PDB entry 6GH6 | electron microscopy, 4.10 A resolution (low resolution: residue-level contacts below are approximate; hydrogen-bond / salt-bridge calls are withheld) | chains B and C of the 8 polymer chains in the assembly

# Chain B
Molecule: DNA-directed RNA polymerase subunit alpha
From: Escherichia coli (strain K12)
Notes: EC 2.7.7.6
UniProtKB: P0A7Z4 (RPOA_ECOLI); residues 1-329 here = UniProt positions 1-329
Sequence (329 residues; row label = number of the first residue in the row):
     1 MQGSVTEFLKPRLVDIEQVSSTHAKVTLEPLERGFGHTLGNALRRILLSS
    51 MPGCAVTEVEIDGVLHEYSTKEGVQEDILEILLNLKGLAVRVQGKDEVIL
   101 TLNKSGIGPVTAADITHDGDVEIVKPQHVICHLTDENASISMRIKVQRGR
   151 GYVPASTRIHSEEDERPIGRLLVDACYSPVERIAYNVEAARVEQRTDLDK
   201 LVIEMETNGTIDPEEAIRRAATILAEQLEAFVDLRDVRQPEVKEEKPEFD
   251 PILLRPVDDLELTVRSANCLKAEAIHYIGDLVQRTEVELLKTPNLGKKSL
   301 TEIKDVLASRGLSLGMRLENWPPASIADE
Disordered / not traced: 1-3, 239-329
UniProt features mapped onto this chain:
  - region: Glu162 to Glu165 (Required for interaction with Crp at class II promoters)
  - modified residue: Arg265 (ADP-ribosylarginine), Lys297 (N6-acetyllysine), Lys298 (N6-acetyllysine)
  - mutagenesis: Arg45 (R45C: In rpoA112; temperature-sensitive, blocks RNA polymerase assembly), Glu162 to Glu165 (5-fold decrease in CRP-class II promoter-dependent transcription), Glu165 (E165K: 5-fold decrease in CRP-class II promoter-dependent transcription), Arg191 (R191C: In rpoA101; temperature-sensitive)

# Chain C
Molecule: DNA-directed RNA polymerase subunit beta
From: Escherichia coli (strain K12)
Notes: EC 2.7.7.6
UniProtKB: P0A8V2 (RPOB_ECOLI); numbering as in UniProt (aligned over 1-1342)
Sequence (1342 residues; each row starts with the number of its first residue):
     1 MVYSYTEKKRIRKDFGKRPQVLDVPYLLSIQLDSFQKFIEQDPEGQYGLE
    51 AAFRSVFPIQSYSGNSELQYVSYRLGEPVFDVQECQIRGVTYSAPLRVKL
   101 RLVIYEREAPEGTVKDIKEQEVYMGEIPLMTDNGTFVINGTERVIVSQLH
   151 RSPGVFFDSDKGKTHSSGKVLYNARIIPYRGSWLDFEFDPKDNLFVRIDR
   201 RRKLPATIILRALNYTTEQILDLFFEKVIFEIRDNKLQMELVPERLRGET
   251 ASFDIEANGKVYVEKGRRITARHIRQLEKDDVKLIEVPVEYIAGKVVAKD
   301 YIDESTGELICAANMELSLDLLAKLSQSGHKRIETLFTNDLDHGPYISET
   351 LRVDPTNDRLSALVEIYRMMRPGEPPTREAAESLFENLFFSEDRYDLSAV
   401 GRMKFNRSLLREEIEGSGILSKDDIIDVMKKLIDIRNGKGEVDDIDHLGN
   451 RRIRSVGEMAENQFRVGLVRVERAVKERLSLGDLDTLMPQDMINAKPISA
   501 AVKEFFGSSQLSQFMDQNNPLSEITHKRRISALGPGGLTRERAGFEVRDV
   551 HPTHYGRVCPIETPEGPNIGLINSLSVYAQTNEYGFLETPYRKVTDGVVT
   601 DEIHYLSAIEEGNYVIAQANSNLDEEGHFVEDLVTCRSKGESSLFSRDQV
   651 DYMDVSTQQVVSVGASLIPFLEHDDANRALMGANMQRQAVPTLRADKPLV
   701 GTGMERAVAVDSGVTAVAKRGGVVQYVDASRIVIKVNEDEMYPGEAGIDI
   751 YNLTKYTRSNQNTCINQMPCVSLGEPVERGDVLADGPSTDLGELALGQNM
   801 RVAFMPWNGYNFEDSILVSERVVQEDRFTTIHIQELACVSRDTKLGPEEI
   851 TADIPNVGEAALSKLDESGIVYIGAEVTGGDILVGKVTPKGETQLTPEEK
   901 LLRAIFGEKASDVKDSSLRVPNGVSGTVIDVQVFTRDGVEKDKRALEIEE
   951 MQLKQAKKDLSEELQILEAGLFSRIRAVLVAGGVEAEKLDKLPRDRWLEL
  1001 GLTDEEKQNQLEQLAEQYDELKHEFEKKLEAKRRKITQGDDLAPGVLKIV
  1051 KVYLAVKRRIQPGDKMAGRHGNKGVISKINPIEDMPYDENGTPVDIVLNP
  1101 LGVPSRMNIGQILETHLGMAAKGIGDKINAMLKQQQEVAKLREFIQRAYD
  1151 LGADVRQKVDLSTFSDEEVMRLAENLRKGMPIATPVFDGAKEAEIKELLK
  1201 LGDLPTSGQIRLYDGRTGEQFERPVTVGYMYMLKLNHLVDDKMHARSTGS
  1251 YSLVTQQPLGGKAQFGGQRFGEMEVWALEAYGAAYTLQEMLTVKSDDVNG
  1301 RTKMYKNIVDGNHQMEPGMPESFNVLLKEIRSLGINIELEDE
Disordered / not traced: 1342
UniProt features mapped onto this chain:
  - modified residue (N6-acetyllysine): Lys1022, Lys1200
  - mutagenesis: Ile561 (I561S: Resistant to antibiotics salinamide A and B), Ile569 (I569S: Resistant to antibiotics salinamide A and B), Ala665 (A665E: Resistant to antibiotics salinamide A and B), Asp675 (D675A/G: Resistant to antibiotics salinamide A and B), Asn677 (N677H/K: Resistant to antibiotics salinamide A and B), Leu680 (L680M: Resistant to antibiotics salinamide A and B), Glu813 (E813K: Disrupts the enzyme's active center)
Reported in the primary citation:
  - binding site for nifH promoter template DNA: Pro372 to Pro375

# Chain B / chain C interface
Contacting residue pairs (6):
  Arg33(B) with Glu820(C)
  His37(B) with Arg1216(C)
  Asn41(B) with Arg1216(C); Thr1217(C)
  Arg44(B) with Glu1219(C)
  Tyr185(B) with Thr1217(C)
Interface residues without a listed pair, chain B (6 interface residues in all): Gly34
Interface residues without a listed pair, chain C (5 interface residues in all): Glu1083

# Overview
6 residues of chain B and 5 residues of chain C are in contact. UniProt lists 6 mutagenesis sites on chain B;
7 mutagenesis sites on chain C. From the paper: a binding site for nifH promoter template DNA at Pro372(C).
Here chain B is DNA-directed RNA polymerase subunit alpha and chain C is DNA-directed RNA polymerase subunit
beta, both from Escherichia coli (strain K12). Entry 6GH6 (Cryo-EM structure of bacterial RNA
polymerase-sigma54 holoenzyme intermediate partially loaded complex) was determined by electron microscopy
together with 6GFW and 6GH5 from the same study.
